PDB entry 6LAB | X-ray diffraction, 3.20 A resolution | chains M and S of the 22 polymer chains in the assembly

# Chain M
Molecule: Histone H2A type 1-B/E
From: Homo sapiens
UniProtKB: P04908 (H2A1B_HUMAN); residues 0-129 here correspond to UniProt positions 1-130 (UniProt number = residue number + 1)
Chain sequence (130 residues; row label = number of the first residue in the row; numbering starts at 0):
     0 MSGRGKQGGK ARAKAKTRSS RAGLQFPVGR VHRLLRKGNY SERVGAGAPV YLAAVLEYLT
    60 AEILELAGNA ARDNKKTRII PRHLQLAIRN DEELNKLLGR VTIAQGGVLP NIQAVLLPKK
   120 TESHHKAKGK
Not modelled in the structure: 0-12, 119-129
Ion coordination: K+: Asn38 (shared with 1 residue of chain Q)

# Chain S
Molecule: 169-nt DNA strand
From: other sequences
Sequence (169 nucleotides; numbered -82 to 86; the number before each row is that of its first residue; numbers below 1 keep their minus sign (DG-82 is residue -82)):
   -82 GCTTTTTTTT TTCACAATCC CGGTGCCGAG GCCGCTCAAT TGGTCGTAGA CAGCTCTAGC
   -22 ACCGCTTAAA CGCACGTACG GAATCCGTAC GTGCGTTTAA GCGGTGCTAG AGCTGTCTAC
    38 GACCAATTGA GCGGCCTCGG CACCGGGATT GTGAAAAAAA AAAGCTGCA
Ion coordination: Ca2+ site 1: DG-52 (shared with 1 residue of chain T); Ca2+ site 2: DG51 (shared with 1 residue of chain T)

# Chain M / chain S interface
Residue-residue contacts (16):
  Lys13(M) with DT-42(S), phosphate contact; DG-41(S), salt bridge to the phosphate
  Ala14(M) with DT-43(S), phosphate contact; DT-42(S), phosphate contact
  Lys15(M) with DT-42(S), hydrogen bond to the phosphate
  Thr16(M) with DT-43(S), phosphate contact
  Arg17(M) with DT-43(S), salt bridge to the phosphate
  Arg20(M) with DT-42(S), salt bridge to the phosphate
  Gly28(M) with DA-44(S), sugar contact; DT-43(S), phosphate contact
  Arg29(M) with DA-44(S), phosphate contact
  Arg32(M) with DA-44(S), salt bridge to the phosphate
  Arg42(M) with DG-37(S), base contact; DA-35(S), sugar contact
  Arg77(M) with DA-54(S), hydrogen bond to the phosphate; DG-53(S), salt bridge to the phosphate

# In short
The interface between chain M and chain S involves 11 residues on one side and 8 on the other, with 2 hydrogen
bonds and 5 salt bridges. Polar contacts include Lys15(M)-DT-42(S), Arg77(M)-DA-54(S) and Lys13(M)-DG-41(S).
Here chain M is Histone H2A type 1-B/E (Homo sapiens) and chain S is a 169-nt DNA strand (other sequences).
Entry 6LAB (169 bp nucleosome, harboring cohesive DNA termini, assembled with linker histone H1.0) was
determined by X-ray diffraction, deposited together with 7COW, 6LER, 6L9Z and 6LA2.
